PDB entry 5FQF | X-ray diffraction, 2.15 A resolution | chain A

== Chain A ==
Name: Beta-N-acetylgalactosaminidase
Source organism: Clostridium perfringens
UniProtKB: A0A0H2YNR7 (A0A0H2YNR7_CLOP1); residues 1-587 here = UniProt positions 1-587
Amino-acid sequence (610 residues; each row starts with the number of its first residue; numbers below 1 keep their minus sign (Met-22 is residue -22)):
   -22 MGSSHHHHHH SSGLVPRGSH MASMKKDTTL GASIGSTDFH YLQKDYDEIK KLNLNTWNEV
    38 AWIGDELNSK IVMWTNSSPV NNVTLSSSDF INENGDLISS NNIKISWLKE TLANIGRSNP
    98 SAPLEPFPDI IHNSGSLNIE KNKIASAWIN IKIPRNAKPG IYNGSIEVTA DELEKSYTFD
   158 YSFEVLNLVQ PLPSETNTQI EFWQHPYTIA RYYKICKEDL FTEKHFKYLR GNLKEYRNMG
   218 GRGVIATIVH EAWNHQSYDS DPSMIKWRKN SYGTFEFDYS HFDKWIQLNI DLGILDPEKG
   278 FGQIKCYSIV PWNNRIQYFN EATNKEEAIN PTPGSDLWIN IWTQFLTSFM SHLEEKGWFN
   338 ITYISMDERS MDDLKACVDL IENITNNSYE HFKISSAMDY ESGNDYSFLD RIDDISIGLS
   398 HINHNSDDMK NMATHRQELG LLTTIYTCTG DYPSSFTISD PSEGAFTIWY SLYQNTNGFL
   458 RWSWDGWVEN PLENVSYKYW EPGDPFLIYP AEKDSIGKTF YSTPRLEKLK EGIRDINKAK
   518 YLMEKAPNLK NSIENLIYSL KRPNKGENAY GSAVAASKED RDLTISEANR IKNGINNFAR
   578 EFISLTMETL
Not modelled in the structure: -22 to 4
Differences from the reference sequence: expression tag (-22 to 0)
Small-molecule neighbours:
  - 2-acetamido-2-deoxy-beta-D-galactopyranose (NGA), molecule 1: Ser171, Thr173, Asn174, Arg219, Lys276, Gly277, Phe278, Gly279
  - 2-acetamido-2-deoxy-beta-D-galactopyranose (NGA), molecule 2: Trp180, Trp230, Gln233, Ala374, Tyr423, Cys425, Thr426, Leu457, Trp459, Trp477, Asp481

== Overview ==
Bound to chain A: 2-acetamido-2-deoxy-beta-D-galactopyranose.
Chain A is Beta-N-acetylgalactosaminidase (Clostridium perfringens); the structure, The details of glycolipid
glycan hydrolysis by the structural analysis of a family 123 glycoside hydrolase ..., was determined by X-ray
diffraction together with 5FQE, 5FQG, 5FQH and 5FR0 from the same study.
